PDB entry 8ODV | electron microscopy, 4.70 A resolution (low resolution: residue-level contacts below are approximate; hydrogen-bond / salt-bridge calls are withheld) | chains A and B of the 4 polymer chains in the assembly

Chain A (and B):
Molecule: ATPase GET3
Source organism: Thermochaetoides thermophila DSM 1495
Notes: EC 3.6.-.-; engineered mutation(s): Truncation of 13 N-terminal residues; chain B of this document is another copy of the same molecule, construct and numbering; everything in this record applies to it too
Reference sequence: G0SFE0 (G0SFE0_CHATD); numbering as in UniProt (aligned over 14-339)
Sequence (334 residues; row label = number of the first residue in the row):
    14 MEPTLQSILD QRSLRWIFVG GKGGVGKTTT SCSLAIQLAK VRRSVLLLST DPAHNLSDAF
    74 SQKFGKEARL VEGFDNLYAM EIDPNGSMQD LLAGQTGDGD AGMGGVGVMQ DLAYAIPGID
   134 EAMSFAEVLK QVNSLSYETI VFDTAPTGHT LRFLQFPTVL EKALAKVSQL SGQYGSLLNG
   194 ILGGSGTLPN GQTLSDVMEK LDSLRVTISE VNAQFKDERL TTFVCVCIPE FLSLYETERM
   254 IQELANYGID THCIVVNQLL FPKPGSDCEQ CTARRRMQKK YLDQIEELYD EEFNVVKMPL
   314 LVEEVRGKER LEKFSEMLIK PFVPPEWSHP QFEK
Disordered / not traced: 106-119, 186-204, 340-347
Sequence notes: expression tag (340-347)
Bound ions: Zn2+: Cys281, Cys284 (shared with Cys281(B), Cys284(B) of chain B)

Chain A / chain B interface:
Residue-residue contacts (6; chain A residue first):
  Leu273(A) - Gln283(B)
  Cys281(A) - Cys281(B)
  Cys281(A) - Cys284(B)
  Gln283(A) - Leu273(B)
  Cys284(A) - Cys281(B)
  Arg287(A) - Arg287(B)
Also at the interface, not in a pair above, chain A (10 interface residues in all): Gly36, Leu245, Glu249, Arg289, Glu317
Also at the interface, not in a pair above, chain B (10 interface residues in all): Gly36, Leu245, Glu249, Arg289, Glu317

Summary:
The chain A/chain B interface involves 10 residues from each chain. The Zn2+ site is built by Cys281(A) and
Cys284(A).
Both chains are ATPase GET3 (Thermochaetoides thermophila DSM 1495). Entry 8ODV (Chaetomium thermophilum
Get1/Get2 heterotetramer in complex with a Get3 dimer (nanodisc)) was determined by electron microscopy
together with 8ODU from the same study.
